4BJ6 - chains C and D of the 3 polymer chains in the assembly; structure by X-ray diffraction, 3.26 A resolution.

Chain C:
Molecule: DNA-binding protein RAP1
Organism: Saccharomyces cerevisiae
Notes: fragment: c-terminal domain, residues 627-827
Reference sequence: P11938 (RAP1_YEAST); residue numbers follow UniProt; this construct covers 627-827
Amino-acid sequence (202 residues; numbered 626 to 827; the number before each row is that of its first residue):
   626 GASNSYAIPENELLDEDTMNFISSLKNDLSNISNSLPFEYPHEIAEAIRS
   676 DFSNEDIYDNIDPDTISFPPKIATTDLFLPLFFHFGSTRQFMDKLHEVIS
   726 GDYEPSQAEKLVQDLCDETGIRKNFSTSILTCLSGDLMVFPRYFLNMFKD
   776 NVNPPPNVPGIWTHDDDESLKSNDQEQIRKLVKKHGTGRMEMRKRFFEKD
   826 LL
Unresolved in the structure: 626-674, 826-827
Differences from the reference sequence: expression tag (626)
Curated features (UniProtKB/Swiss-Prot):
  - modified residue: Ser-731 (Phosphoserine)

Chain D:
Molecule: RAP1-interacting factor 2
Notes: fragment: rap1 c-terminal domain binding module, residues 36-48
Reference sequence: Q06208 (RIF2_YEAST); residues 36-48 here = UniProt positions 36-48
Amino-acid sequence (13 residues; row label = number of the first residue in the row):
    36 FTVLRKLNLVPIK

Chain C / chain D interface:
Pairs across the interface (24; chain C residue first):
  Ile-724(C) / Ile-47(D)
  Tyr-728(C) / Leu-44(D)  hydrophobic
  Tyr-728(C) / Pro-46(D)
  Glu-729(C) / Leu-44(D)
  Pro-730(C) / Leu-42(D)
  Pro-730(C) / Asn-43(D)
  Pro-730(C) / Leu-44(D)  hydrogen bond (backbone-backbone)
  Ser-731(C) / Leu-39(D)
  Gln-732(C) / Leu-44(D)
  Ala-733(C) / Leu-39(D)
  Ala-733(C) / Leu-42(D)
  Ala-733(C) / Leu-44(D)
  Leu-736(C) / Leu-44(D)  hydrophobic
  Val-737(C) / Leu-39(D)  hydrophobic
  Thr-752(C) / Leu-39(D)
  Leu-755(C) / Leu-44(D)  hydrophobic
  Thr-756(C) / Leu-42(D)
  Gly-760(C) / Asn-43(D)
  Gly-760(C) / Leu-44(D)
  Gly-760(C) / Val-45(D)  hydrogen bond (backbone-backbone)
  Asp-761(C) / Val-45(D)
  Leu-762(C) / Val-45(D)  hydrogen bond (backbone-backbone)
  Leu-762(C) / Ile-47(D)  hydrophobic
  Phe-821(C) / Leu-42(D)  hydrophobic
Interface residues without a listed pair, chain C (20 interface residues in all): Ser-725, Glu-734, Ser-759, Met-763
Interface residues without a listed pair, chain D (8 interface residues in all): Phe-36

Summary:
Chain C and chain D form an interface of 20 and 8 residues respectively, with 3 hydrogen bonds. Backbone
hydrogen bonds pair Pro-730(C)/Leu-44(D), Gly-760(C)/Val-45(D) and Leu-762(C)/Val-45(D).
Chain C is DNA-binding protein RAP1 (Saccharomyces cerevisiae) and chain D is RAP1-interacting factor 2; the
structure, Crystal structure Rif2 in complex with the C-terminal domain of Rap1 (Rap1-RCT), was determined by
X-ray diffraction, deposited together with 4BJ1, 4BJ5, 4BJS and 4BJT.
